Entry 7RBO (X-ray diffraction, 2.96 A resolution); this record covers chains A and T of the 4 polymer chains in the assembly.

[Chain A]
Name: DNA polymerase beta
Source organism: Homo sapiens
Notes: EC 2.7.7.7, 4.2.99.-
UniProtKB: P06746 (DPOLB_HUMAN); numbering as in UniProt (aligned over 1-335)
Chain sequence (341 residues; numbered 1 to 341; the number before each row is that of its first residue):
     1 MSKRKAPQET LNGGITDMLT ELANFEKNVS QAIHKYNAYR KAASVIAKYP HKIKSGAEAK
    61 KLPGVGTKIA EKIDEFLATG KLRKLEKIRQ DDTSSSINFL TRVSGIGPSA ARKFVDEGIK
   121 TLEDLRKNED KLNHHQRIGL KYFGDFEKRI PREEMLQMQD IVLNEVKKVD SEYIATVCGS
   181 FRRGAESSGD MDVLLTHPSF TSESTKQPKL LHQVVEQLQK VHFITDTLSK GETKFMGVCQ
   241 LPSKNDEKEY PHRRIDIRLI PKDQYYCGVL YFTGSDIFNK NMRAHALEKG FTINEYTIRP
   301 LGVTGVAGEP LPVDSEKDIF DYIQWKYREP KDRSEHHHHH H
Unresolved in the structure: 1-10, 205-208, 334-341
Construct notes: expression tag (336-341)
Covalent attachments: 2-deoxy-3,5-di-O-phosphono-D-erythro-pentitol (QPJ) linked to Lys-72
Small-molecule neighbours: QPJ (2-deoxy-3,5-di-O-phosphono-D-erythro-pentitol): Lys-35, Tyr-39, Lys-68, Lys-84
Curated features (UniProtKB/Swiss-Prot):
  - region: Arg-183 to Asp-192 (DNA-binding)
  - active site: Lys-72 (Nucleophile)
  - binding site (K(+)): Lys-60, Leu-62, Val-65, Thr-101, Val-103, Ile-106
  - binding site (Na(+)): Lys-60, Leu-62, Val-65, Thr-101, Val-103, Ile-106
  - binding site (dATP): Arg-149, Ser-180, Arg-183, Gly-189, Asp-190
  - binding site (dCTP): Arg-149, Ser-180, Arg-183, Gly-189, Asp-190
  - binding site (dGTP): Arg-149, Ser-180, Arg-183, Gly-189, Asp-190, Asp-192
  - binding site (dTTP): Arg-149, Ser-180, Arg-183, Gly-189, Asp-190
  - binding site (Mg(2+)): Asp-190, Asp-192, Asp-256
  - modified residue: Lys-72 (N6-acetyllysine), Arg-83 (Omega-N-methylarginine), Arg-152 (Omega-N-methylarginine)
  - cross-link (Glycyl lysine isopeptide (Lys-Gly)): Lys-41 (interchain with G-Cter in ubiquitin), Lys-61 (interchain with G-Cter in ubiquitin), Lys-81 (interchain with G-Cter in ubiquitin)
  - natural variant: Leu-22 (L22P: Found in a gastric cancer sample; uncertain significance), Tyr-39 (Y39C: Found in a gastric cancer sample; uncertain significance), Gly-118 (G118V: Decreased DNA-directed DNA polymerase activity), Arg-137 (R137Q: Decreased function in base-excision repair), Arg-149 (R149I: Decreased DNA-directed DNA polymerase activity), Asp-160 (D160N: Found in a gastric cancer sample; uncertain significance), Cys-239 (C239R: Found in a gastric cancer sample; uncertain significance), Lys-289 (K289M: Found in a colon cancer sample; uncertain significance), Asn-294 (N294D: Found in a gastric cancer sample; uncertain significance), Glu-295 (E295K: Found in a gastric cancer sample; uncertain significance)
  - mutagenesis: Phe-25 (F25W: No effect on 5'-dRP lyase activity. Decreased ssDNA binding), His-34 (H34G: Decreased 5'-dRP lyase activity. Decreased ssDNA binding), Lys-35 (K35A: Decreased 5'-dRP lyase activity. Decreased ssDNA binding. Loss of 5'-dRP lyase activity; when associated with A-68 and A-72. Decreased ssDNA binding; when associated with A-68 and A-72 ...), Tyr-39 (Y39F: No effect on 5'-dRP lyase activity; Y39Q: Abolishes DNA polymerase and 5'-dRP lyase activity), Lys-41 (K41R: Abolishes ubiquitination; when associated with R-61 and R-81), Lys-60 (K60A: Decreased 5'-dRP lyase activity. Decreased ssDNA binding), Lys-61 (K61R: Abolishes ubiquitination; when associated with R-41 and R-81), Lys-68 (K68A: No effect on 5'-dRP lyase activity. Decreased ssDNA binding. Loss of 5'-dRP lyase activity; when associated with A-35 and A-72. Decreased ssDNA binding; when associated with A-35 and A-72 ...), Glu-71 (E71Q: No effect on 5'-dRP lyase activity. No effect on structure shown by circular dichroism. No effect on ssDNA binding), Lys-72 (K72A: Severely reduced 5'-dRP lyase activity. Does not affect ssDNA binding. Loss of 5'-dRP lyase activity; when associated with A-35 and A-68. Decreased ssDNA binding ...), Glu-75 (E75A: Slightly decreased 5'-dRP lyase activity. Decreased ssDNA binding. No effect on structure shown by circular dichroism), Lys-81 (K81R: Abolishes ubiquitination; when associated with R-41 and R-61), 5 further mutagenesis entries in UniProt
From the paper describing this entry:
  - conformationally variable residues: Asp-190, Asp-192, Asp-256, Tyr-271, Phe-272
  - catalytic residues: Glu-71 (proposed by the authors, not directly observed)

[Chain T]
Molecule: 16-nt DNA strand
Sequence (16 nucleotides; each row starts with the number of its first residue):
     1 CCGACGGCGC ATCAGC

[How chain A and chain T interact]
Residue-residue contacts - 14 pairs, chain A then chain T:
  His-34(A) with DC5(T), stacking on the base
  His-134(A) with DT12(T), phosphate contact
  Ser-229(A) with DC10(T), phosphate contact; DA11(T), sugar contact
  Lys-230(A) with DC10(T), hydrogen bond to the phosphate; DA11(T), hydrogen bond to the phosphate
  Gly-231(A) with DC10(T), phosphate contact
  Glu-232(A) with DC10(T), hydrogen bond to the phosphate
  Thr-233(A) with DG9(T), hydrogen bond to the phosphate; DC10(T), hydrogen bond to the phosphate
  Lys-234(A) with DG9(T), phosphate contact; DC10(T), hydrogen bond to the phosphate
  Tyr-271(A) with DG6(T), hydrogen bond to the base
  Tyr-296(A) with DC8(T), sugar contact
Interface residues without a listed pair, chain A (12 interface residues in all): Asn-133, Leu-228

[Overview]
The interface between chain A and chain T involves 12 residues on one side and 7 on the other; the contacts
include 7 hydrogen bonds and 1 aromatic stacking contact. Among the polar pairs are Tyr-271(A)/DG6(T),
Lys-230(A)/DC10(T) and Lys-230(A)/DA11(T). From the paper: the catalytic residue Glu-71(A); conformational
variability at Asp-190(A), Asp-192(A) and Asp-256(A) among others.
Chain A is DNA polymerase beta (Homo sapiens) and chain T is a 16-nt DNA strand; the structure, Human DNA
polymerase beta crosslinked complex, 60 min Ca to Mg exchange, was determined by X-ray diffraction, deposited
together with 7RBE, 7RBF, 7RBG, 7RBH, 7RBI, 7RBJ and 4 further entries.
